PDB entry 3QFJ | X-ray diffraction, 2.29 A resolution | chains A and C of the 5 polymer chains in the assembly

# Chain A
Protein: HLA class I histocompatibility antigen, A-2 alpha chain
From: Homo sapiens
Reference sequence: P01892 (1A02_HUMAN); residues 1-275 here correspond to UniProt positions 25-299 (UniProt number = residue number + 24)
Sequence (275 residues; each row starts with the number of its first residue):
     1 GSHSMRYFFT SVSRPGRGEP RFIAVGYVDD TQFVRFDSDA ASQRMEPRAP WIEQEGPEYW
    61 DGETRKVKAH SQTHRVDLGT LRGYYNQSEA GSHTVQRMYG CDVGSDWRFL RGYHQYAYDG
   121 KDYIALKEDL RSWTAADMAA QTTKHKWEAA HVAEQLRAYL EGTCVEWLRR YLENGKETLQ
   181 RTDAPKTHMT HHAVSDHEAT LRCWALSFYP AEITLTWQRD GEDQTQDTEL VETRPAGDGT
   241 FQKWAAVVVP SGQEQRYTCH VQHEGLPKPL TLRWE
Disulfide bonds: Cys101-Cys164, Cys203-Cys259

# Chain C
Protein: TAX(Y5F) peptide
Notes: engineered mutation(s): Y5F
Sequence (9 residues; numbered 1 to 9; the number before each row is that of its first residue):
     1 LLFGFPVYV

# Interface between chain A and chain C
Pairs across the interface (38; chain A residue first):
  Met5(A) with Leu1(C)
  Tyr7(A) with Leu1(C), hydrogen bond (side chain-backbone); Leu2(C)
  Phe9(A) with Leu2(C), hydrophobic
  Met45(A) with Leu2(C), hydrophobic
  Tyr59(A) with Leu1(C), hydrophobic
  Glu63(A) with Leu1(C); Leu2(C), hydrogen bond (side chain-backbone)
  Lys66(A) with Leu1(C); Leu2(C), hydrogen bond (side chain-backbone)
  Val67(A) with Leu2(C)
  His70(A) with Phe3(C)
  Gln72(A) with Tyr8(C)
  Thr73(A) with Pro6(C); Tyr8(C)
  Val76(A) with Tyr8(C), hydrophobic
  Asp77(A) with Tyr8(C); Val9(C), hydrogen bond (side chain-backbone)
  Thr80(A) with Val9(C)
  Tyr84(A) with Val9(C), hydrogen bond (side chain-backbone)
  Tyr99(A) with Leu2(C); Phe3(C), hydrogen bond (side chain-backbone)
  Tyr116(A) with Val9(C)
  Thr143(A) with Val9(C), hydrogen bond (side chain-backbone)
  Lys146(A) with Val7(C); Tyr8(C), hydrogen bond (side chain-backbone)
  Trp147(A) with Val7(C); Tyr8(C), hydrogen bond (side chain-backbone); Val9(C), hydrophobic
  Val152(A) with Val7(C), hydrophobic
  Gln155(A) with Phe3(C)
  Leu156(A) with Phe3(C), hydrophobic
  Tyr159(A) with Leu1(C), hydrogen bond (side chain-backbone); Leu2(C); Phe3(C), hydrophobic
  Thr163(A) with Leu1(C)
  Trp167(A) with Leu1(C)
  Tyr171(A) with Leu1(C), hydrogen bond (side chain-backbone)
Other interface residues (no listed pair), chain A (31 interface residues in all): Ala69, Leu81, Arg97, Tyr123
Other interface residues (no listed pair), chain C (9 interface residues in all): Gly4, Phe5

# In short
Chain A and chain C form an interface of 31 and 9 residues respectively; the contacts include 11 hydrogen
bonds. Polar pairs include Tyr7(A)-Leu1(C), Glu63(A)-Leu2(C) and Lys66(A)-Leu2(C).
Chain A is HLA class I histocompatibility antigen, A-2 alpha chain (Homo sapiens) and chain C is TAX(Y5F)
peptide; the structure, The complex between TCR A6 and human Class I MHC HLA-A2 with the modified TAX (Y5F)
..., was determined by X-ray diffraction, deposited together with 3QH3.
